Entry 7PDB (X-ray diffraction, 2.33 A resolution); this record covers chains CaC and DaD of the 5 polymer chains in the assembly.

# Chain CaC (and DaD)
Protein: Acetylcholine-binding protein
From: Lymnaea stagnalis
Notes: chain DaD of this document is another copy of the same molecule, construct and numbering; everything in this record applies to it too
Reference sequence: P58154 (ACHP_LYMST); residues 2-210 here correspond to UniProt positions 21-229 (UniProt number = residue number + 19)
Chain sequence (210 residues; row label = number of the first residue in the row):
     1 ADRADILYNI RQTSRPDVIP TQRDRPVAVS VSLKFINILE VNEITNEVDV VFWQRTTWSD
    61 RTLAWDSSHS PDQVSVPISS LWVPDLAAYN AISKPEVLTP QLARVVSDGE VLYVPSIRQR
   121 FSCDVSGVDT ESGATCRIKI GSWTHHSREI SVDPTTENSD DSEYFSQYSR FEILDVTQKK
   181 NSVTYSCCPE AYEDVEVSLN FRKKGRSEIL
Disordered / not traced: 155-161, 205-210 (chain DaD: 156-161, 205-210)
Construct notes: expression tag (1); engineered mutation Arg-55 (Gln74 in P58154), Asp-66 (Asn85 in P58154), Val-114 (Met133 in P58154)
Disulfide bonds: Cys-123/Cys-136, Cys-187/Cys-188
Small-molecule neighbours:
  - Flupyradifurone (7IE), molecule 1: Trp-53, Arg-55, Leu-102, Ala-103, Arg-104, Leu-112, Tyr-113, Val-114
  - Flupyradifurone (7IE), molecule 2: Tyr-89, Ser-142, Trp-143, Thr-144, Tyr-185, Cys-187, Cys-188, Tyr-192

# How chain CaC and chain DaD interact
Pairs across the interface - 50 pairs, chain CaC then chain DaD:
  Arg-15(CaC) / Ala-4(DaD)
  Arg-15(CaC) / Tyr-8(DaD)
  Asp-17(CaC) / Leu-7(DaD)
  Asp-17(CaC) / Pro-77(DaD)
  Val-18(CaC) / Leu-7(DaD)  hydrophobic
  Ile-19(CaC) / Arg-3(DaD)
  Thr-21(CaC) / Arg-3(DaD)  hydrogen bond
  Ile-44(CaC) / Arg-170(DaD)
  Thr-45(CaC) / Tyr-168(DaD)
  Thr-45(CaC) / Arg-170(DaD)
  Asn-46(CaC) / Tyr-168(DaD)  hydrogen bond (side chain-backbone)
  Glu-47(CaC) / Leu-39(DaD)
  Asp-85(CaC) / Pro-100(DaD)
  Asp-85(CaC) / Leu-102(DaD)
  Leu-86(CaC) / Pro-100(DaD)
  Ala-87(CaC) / Pro-100(DaD)
  Tyr-89(CaC) / Trp-53(DaD)
  Ala-91(CaC) / Leu-98(DaD)
  Ile-92(CaC) / Leu-39(DaD)  hydrophobic
  Ile-92(CaC) / Arg-118(DaD)  hydrogen bond (backbone-side chain)
  Ser-93(CaC) / Glu-96(DaD)
  Ser-93(CaC) / Leu-98(DaD)
  Lys-94(CaC) / Glu-96(DaD)  hydrogen bond (backbone-side chain)
  Lys-94(CaC) / Val-97(DaD)
  Lys-94(CaC) / Leu-98(DaD)
  Ser-122(CaC) / Asn-37(DaD)  hydrogen bond
  Ser-122(CaC) / Ser-166(DaD)  hydrogen bond
  Cys-123(CaC) / Tyr-168(DaD)  hydrophobic
  Asp-124(CaC) / Tyr-168(DaD)
  Arg-137(CaC) / Tyr-168(DaD)  hydrogen bond
  Trp-143(CaC) / Trp-53(DaD)
  Trp-143(CaC) / Thr-99(DaD)
  Trp-143(CaC) / Pro-100(DaD)
  Trp-143(CaC) / Val-114(DaD)  hydrogen bond (side chain-backbone)
  Thr-144(CaC) / Ser-75(DaD)  hydrogen bond
  Thr-144(CaC) / Leu-102(DaD)
  Thr-144(CaC) / Arg-104(DaD)  hydrogen bond (backbone-side chain)
  His-145(CaC) / Ser-75(DaD)  hydrogen bond
  His-145(CaC) / Arg-104(DaD)
  His-146(CaC) / Arg-104(DaD)  hydrogen bond
  Glu-149(CaC) / Arg-3(DaD)
  Glu-149(CaC) / Gln-73(DaD)
  Glu-149(CaC) / Arg-104(DaD)  salt bridge
  Tyr-185(CaC) / Trp-53(DaD)
  Tyr-185(CaC) / Glu-163(DaD)
  Tyr-185(CaC) / Tyr-164(DaD)  hydrophobic
  Ser-186(CaC) / Glu-163(DaD)  hydrogen bond
  Cys-187(CaC) / Arg-55(DaD)  hydrogen bond (backbone-side chain)
  Cys-187(CaC) / Tyr-164(DaD)
  Cys-188(CaC) / Arg-55(DaD)
Interface residues without a listed pair, chain CaC (33 interface residues in all): Pro-95, Arg-120, Thr-184
Interface residues without a listed pair, chain DaD (28 interface residues in all): Val-51, Ser-116, Gln-167

# Overview
The interface between chain CaC and chain DaD involves 33 residues on one side and 28 on the other; the
contacts include 14 hydrogen bonds and 1 salt bridge. Polar pairs include Glu-149(CaC)/Arg-104(DaD),
Thr-21(CaC)/Arg-3(DaD) and Asn-46(CaC)/Tyr-168(DaD). Chain CaC binds Flupyradifurone.
Both chains are Acetylcholine-binding protein (Lymnaea stagnalis). Entry 7PDB (Crystal structure of Lymnaea
stagnalis Acetylcholine-binding protein (Ls-AChBP) Q55R/M114V double mutant complexed with Flupyradifurone)
was determined by X-ray diffraction, deposited together with 7PD6, 7PDR, 7PE5 and 7PE6.
